Entry 1E1R (X-ray diffraction, 2.50 A resolution); this record covers chains C and D of the 7 polymer chains in the assembly.

== Chain C ==
Name: Bovine mitochondrial F1-atpase
Organism: Bos taurus
Notes: EC 3.6.1.34
UniProt: P19483 (ATP0_BOVIN); residues 1-510 here correspond to UniProt positions 44-553 (UniProt number = residue number + 43)
Chain sequence (510 residues; numbered 1 to 510; the number before each row is that of its first residue):
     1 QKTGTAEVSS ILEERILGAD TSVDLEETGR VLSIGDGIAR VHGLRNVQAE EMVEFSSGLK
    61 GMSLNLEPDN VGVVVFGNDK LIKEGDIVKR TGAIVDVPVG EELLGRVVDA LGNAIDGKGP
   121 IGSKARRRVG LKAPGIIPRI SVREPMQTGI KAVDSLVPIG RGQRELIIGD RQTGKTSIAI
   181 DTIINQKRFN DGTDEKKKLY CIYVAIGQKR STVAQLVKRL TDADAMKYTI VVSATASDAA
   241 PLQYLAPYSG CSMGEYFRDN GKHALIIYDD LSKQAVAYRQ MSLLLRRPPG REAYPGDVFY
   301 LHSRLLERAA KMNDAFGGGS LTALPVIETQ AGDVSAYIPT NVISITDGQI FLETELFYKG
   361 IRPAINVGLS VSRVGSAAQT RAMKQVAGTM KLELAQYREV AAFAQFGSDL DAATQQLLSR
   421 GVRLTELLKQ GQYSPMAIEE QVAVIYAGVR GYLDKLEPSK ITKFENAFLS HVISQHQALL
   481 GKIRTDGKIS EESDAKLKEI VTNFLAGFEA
Disordered / not traced: 1-18
Construct notes: conflict Gly481 (Ser524 in P19483)
Bound ions: Mg2+: Thr176 (together with AMP-PNP); aluminium fluoride Al: Arg373 (together with ADP)
Ligand contacts:
  - ADP (adenosine-5'-diphosphate): Val371, Ser372, Arg373
  - aluminium fluoride (AF3): Ile343, Ser344, Arg373
  - AMP-PNP (ANP; phosphoaminophosphonic acid-adenylate ester): Asp170, Arg171, Gln172, Thr173, Gly174, Lys175, Thr176, Ser177, Glu328, Phe357, Arg362, Pro363, Gln430, Gly431, Gln432
UniProt features mapped onto this chain:
  - binding site (ATP): Gln172, Gly174, Lys175, Thr176, Ser177, Gln430, Gln432
  - binding site (Mg(2+)): Thr176, Asp269
  - site: Ser370 (Required for activity)
  - modified residue: Gln1 (Pyrrolidone carboxylic acid), Ser10 (Phosphoserine), Ser22 (Phosphoserine), Ser33 (Phosphoserine), Ser63 (Phosphoserine), Lys80 (N6-acetyllysine), Lys83 (N6-acetyllysine), Lys89 (N6-acetyllysine), Thr91 (Phosphothreonine), Lys118 (N6-acetyllysine), Ser123 (Phosphoserine), Lys124 (N6-acetyllysine), Ser141 (Phosphoserine), Arg161 (Omega-N-methylarginine), Lys187 (N6-acetyllysine), Lys196 (N6-acetyllysine), Lys197 (N6-acetyllysine), Lys218 (N6-acetyllysine), Lys262 (N6-acetyllysine), Lys384 (N6-acetyllysine) and 6 more in UniProt
  - glycosylation: Ser33 (O-linked (GlcNAc) serine)

== Chain D ==
Name: Bovine mitochondrial F1-atpase
Organism: Bos taurus
Notes: EC 3.6.1.34
UniProt: P00829 (ATPB_BOVIN); aligned to UniProt positions 47-528 over residues -4 to 478 (the alignment contains insertions or deletions, so no single offset holds)
Chain sequence (482 residues; numbered -4 to 478; 1 number in that range is skipped by the numbering (no residue carries it; nothing is unmodelled there); the number before each row is that of its first residue; numbers below 1 keep their minus sign (Ala-4 is residue -4)):
    -4 AAQA
     1 SPSPKAGATT GRIVAVIGAV VDVQFDEGLP PILNALEVQG RETRLVLEVA QHLGESTVRT
    61 IAMDGTEGLV RGQKVLDSGA PIRIPVGPET LGRIMNVIGE PIDERGPIKT KQFAAIHAEA
   121 PEFVEMSVEQ EILVTGIKVV DLLAPYAKGG KIGLFGGAGV GKTVLIMELI NNVAKAHGGY
   181 SVFAGVGERT REGNDLYHEM IESGVINLKD ATSKVALVYG QMNEPPGARA RVALTGLTVA
   241 EYFRDQEGQD VLLFIDNIFR FTQAGSEVSA LLGRIPSAVG YQPTLATDMG TMQERITTTK
   301 KGSITSVQAI YVPADDLTDP APATTFAHLD ATTVLSRAIA ELGIYPAVDP LDSTSRIMDP
   361 NIVGSEHYDV ARGVQKILQD YKSLQDIIAI LGMDELSEED KLTVSRARKI QRFLSQPFQV
   421 AEVFTGHLGK LVPLKETIKG FQQILAGEYD HLPEQAFYMV GPIEEAVAKA DKLAEEHS
Disordered / not traced: -4 to -1, 1-8, 476-478
Bound ions: Mg2+: Thr163 (together with ADP, aluminium fluoride)
Ligand contacts:
  - ADP (adenosine-5'-diphosphate): Gly157, Ala158, Gly159, Val160, Gly161, Lys162, Thr163, Val164, Tyr345, Pro346, Phe418, Ala421, Phe424, Thr425
  - aluminium fluoride (AF3): Gly157, Ala158, Gly159, Lys162, Glu188, Arg189, Tyr311
UniProt features mapped onto this chain:
  - binding site (ADP): Gly159, Val160, Gly161, Lys162, Thr163, Val164
  - binding site (ATP): Gly159, Gly161, Lys162, Thr163, Val164, Arg189
  - binding site (phosphate): Gly159, Val160, Gly161, Lys162, Thr163
  - binding site (Mg(2+)): Thr163, Glu188
  - modified residue: Lys74 (N6-acetyllysine), Lys111 (N6-acetyllysine), Lys148 (N6-acetyllysine), Lys209 (N6-acetyllysine), Lys214 (N6-acetyllysine), Thr262 (Phosphothreonine), Ser365 (Phosphoserine), Lys376 (N6-acetyllysine), Ser383 (Phosphoserine), Lys430 (N6-acetyllysine), Lys435 (N6-acetyllysine), Lys472 (N6-acetyllysine)
  - glycosylation: Ser56 (O-linked (GlcNAc) serine)

== Interface between chain C and chain D ==
Contacting residue pairs (125):
  Gly43(C) - Arg71(D)  hydrogen bond (backbone-side chain)
  Leu44(C) - Arg71(D)  hydrogen bond (backbone-side chain)
  Arg45(C) - Val70(D)
  Arg45(C) - Arg71(D)
  Asn46(C) - Val70(D)
  Val47(C) - Leu69(D)
  Val47(C) - Val70(D)
  Val47(C) - Arg71(D)
  Gln48(C) - Gly68(D)  hydrogen bond (side chain-backbone)
  Gln48(C) - Leu69(D)
  Gln48(C) - Val70(D)
  Ala49(C) - Thr66(D)
  Ala49(C) - Glu67(D)
  Ala49(C) - Gly68(D)  hydrogen bond (backbone-backbone)
  Ala49(C) - Leu69(D)  hydrogen bond (backbone-backbone)
  Glu50(C) - Glu67(D)
  Leu64(C) - Val16(D)
  Asn65(C) - Val16(D)
  Asn65(C) - Ile17(D)
  Leu66(C) - Ala15(D)
  Leu66(C) - Val16(D)  hydrogen bond (backbone-backbone)
  Leu66(C) - Leu69(D)
  Glu67(C) - Val14(D)
  Glu67(C) - Arg71(D)  hydrogen bond (backbone-side chain)
  Pro68(C) - Val14(D)
  Pro68(C) - Ala15(D)
  Asn70(C) - Arg71(D)
  Val71(C) - Arg71(D)
  Arg128(C) - Glu67(D)  salt bridge
  Lys132(C) - Asp64(D)  salt bridge
  Lys132(C) - Asn223(D)
  Lys132(C) - Glu224(D)  salt bridge
  Ala133(C) - Asn223(D)  hydrogen bond (backbone-side chain)
  Pro134(C) - Thr190(D)
  Gly135(C) - Thr190(D)
  Ile136(C) - Thr190(D)
  Ile136(C) - Gly193(D)
  Ile136(C) - Asn194(D)
  Ile136(C) - Tyr219(D)  hydrophobic
  Ile137(C) - Ile102(D)
  Ile137(C) - Asp103(D)
  Ile137(C) - Glu104(D)
  Ile137(C) - Tyr197(D)  hydrophobic
  Arg139(C) - Thr190(D)
  Arg139(C) - Asn194(D)
  Ile140(C) - Asn194(D)
  Ser141(C) - Asn194(D)
  Ser141(C) - Asp195(D)  hydrogen bond
  Arg164(C) - Arg189(D)
  Arg287(C) - Ile17(D)
  Pro288(C) - Ala270(D)  hydrophobic
  Arg291(C) - Val279(D)
  Arg291(C) - Pro313(D)
  Arg291(C) - Asp319(D)  salt bridge
  Gly296(C) - Glu267(D)
  Asp297(C) - Glu267(D)
  Phe299(C) - Met222(D)  hydrophobic
  Phe299(C) - Arg260(D)
  Phe299(C) - Gln263(D)
  Tyr300(C) - Glu224(D)
  Tyr300(C) - Pro225(D)
  Tyr300(C) - Arg229(D)
  Tyr300(C) - Glu267(D)
  Ser303(C) - Met222(D)  hydrogen bond (side chain-backbone)
  Arg304(C) - Met222(D)
  Glu307(C) - Glu188(D)
  Glu307(C) - Arg189(D)
  Glu307(C) - Thr190(D)  hydrogen bond
  Glu307(C) - Met222(D)
  Glu307(C) - Asn223(D)
  Ser335(C) - Ala314(D)
  Ser335(C) - Asp315(D)
  Ala336(C) - Ala314(D)
  Tyr337(C) - Ala314(D)
  Thr340(C) - Ala158(D)
  Thr340(C) - Tyr311(D)  hydrogen bond (backbone-side chain)
  Thr340(C) - Ala314(D)  hydrogen bond (side chain-backbone)
  Ile343(C) - Ala158(D)  hydrophobic
  Ile343(C) - Arg189(D)  hydrogen bond (backbone-side chain)
  Ser344(C) - Arg189(D)
  Ser344(C) - Met222(D)
  Ser344(C) - Arg260(D)  hydrogen bond
  Ser344(C) - Tyr311(D)
  Ile345(C) - Arg189(D)  hydrogen bond (backbone-side chain)
  Ile345(C) - Met222(D)  hydrophobic
  Thr346(C) - Arg189(D)  hydrogen bond (backbone-side chain)
  Asp347(C) - Arg189(D)  salt bridge
  Asp347(C) - Arg191(D)  salt bridge
  Gly368(C) - Glu341(D)
  Leu369(C) - Glu341(D)
  Ser372(C) - Phe424(D)
  Arg373(C) - Gly159(D)
  Arg373(C) - Arg189(D)
  Arg373(C) - Arg191(D)
  Arg373(C) - Phe424(D)
  Val374(C) - Phe424(D)
  Gly375(C) - Val423(D)
  Gly375(C) - Phe424(D)
  Ser376(C) - Val423(D)  hydrogen bond (backbone-backbone)
  Gly388(C) - Thr425(D)
  Gly388(C) - Gly426(D)
  Thr389(C) - Thr425(D)
  Thr389(C) - Gly426(D)
  Leu392(C) - Tyr345(D)  hydrophobic
  Leu392(C) - Thr425(D)
  Leu392(C) - Tyr458(D)
  Ala395(C) - Glu341(D)
  Ala395(C) - Leu342(D)
  Ala395(C) - Gly343(D)
  Gln396(C) - Leu342(D)  hydrogen bond (side chain-backbone)
  Gln396(C) - Ile344(D)
  Gln396(C) - Arg412(D)  hydrogen bond
  Gln396(C) - Gln455(D)  hydrogen bond
  Gln396(C) - Tyr458(D)
  Glu399(C) - Leu342(D)
  Glu399(C) - Arg408(D)  salt bridge
  Glu399(C) - Arg412(D)  salt bridge
  Phe403(C) - Met393(D)  hydrophobic
  Phe403(C) - Arg408(D)
  Phe406(C) - Ile388(D)
  Phe406(C) - Ala389(D)  hydrophobic
  Phe406(C) - Met393(D)  hydrophobic
  Ser408(C) - Met393(D)
  Asp411(C) - Pro453(D)
  Ala413(C) - Pro453(D)  hydrophobic
Interface residues without a listed pair, chain C (71 interface residues in all): Ile94, Val142, Asn341, Val371, Ala377, Val400, Gly407, Leu417
Interface residues without a listed pair, chain D (71 interface residues in all): Gly18, Ile94, Pro226, Ser266, Leu271, Gly280, Tyr281, Arg337, Tyr381, Gly392, Asp394, Val404, His427, Met459

== In short ==
The chain C/chain D interface involves 71 residues from each chain; the contacts include 21 hydrogen bonds and
8 salt bridges. Polar pairs include Arg128(C)-Glu67(D), Lys132(C)-Asp64(D) and Lys132(C)-Glu224(D). ADP and
aluminium fluoride are bound between chain C and chain D. Chain C binds AMP-PNP.
Chain C is Bovine mitochondrial F1-atpase and chain D is Bovine mitochondrial F1-atpase, both from Bos taurus;
the structure, Bovine mitochondrial F1-atpase inhibited by MG2+ADP and aluminium fluoride, was determined by
X-ray diffraction (same publication as 1E1Q).
